7W65 - chains A and E of the 6 polymer chains in the assembly; structure by X-ray diffraction, 4.05 A resolution (low resolution: residue-level contacts below are approximate; hydrogen-bond / salt-bridge calls are withheld).

Chain A:
Molecule: Toxin-coregulated pilus biosynthesis protein B
Source organism: Vibrio cholerae
UniProt: Q9AGX1 (Q9AGX1_VIBCL); residues 29-423 here correspond to UniProt positions 36-430 (UniProt number = residue number + 7)
Sequence (397 residues; row label = number of the first residue in the row):
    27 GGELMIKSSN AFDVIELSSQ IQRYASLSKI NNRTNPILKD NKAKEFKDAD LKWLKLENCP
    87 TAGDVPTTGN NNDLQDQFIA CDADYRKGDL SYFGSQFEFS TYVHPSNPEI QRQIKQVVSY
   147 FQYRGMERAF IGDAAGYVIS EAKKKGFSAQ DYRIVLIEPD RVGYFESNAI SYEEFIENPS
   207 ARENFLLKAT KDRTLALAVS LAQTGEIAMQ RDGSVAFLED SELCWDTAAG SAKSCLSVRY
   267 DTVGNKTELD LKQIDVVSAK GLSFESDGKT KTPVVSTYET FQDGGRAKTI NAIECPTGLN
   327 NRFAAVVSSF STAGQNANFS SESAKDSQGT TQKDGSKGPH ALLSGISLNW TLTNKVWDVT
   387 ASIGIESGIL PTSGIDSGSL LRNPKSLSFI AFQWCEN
Not modelled in the structure: 27-33
Construct notes: expression tag (27-28)
Cystine bridges: Cys85-Cys107, Cys250-Cys261, Cys321-Cys421

Chain E:
Molecule: Toxin coregulated pilus biosynthesis protein F
Source organism: Vibrio cholerae
UniProt: A5F383 (TCPF_VIBC3); residues 1-318 here correspond to UniProt positions 21-338 (UniProt number = residue number + 20)
Sequence (318 residues; numbered 1 to 318; the number before each row is that of its first residue):
     1 FNDNYSSTST VYATSNEATD SRGSEHLRYP YLECIKIGMS RDYLENCVKV SFPTSQDMFY
    61 DAYPSTESDG AKTRTKEDFS ARLLAGDYDS LQKLYIDFYL AQTTFDWEIP TRDQIETLVN
   121 YANEGKLSTA LNQEYITGRF LTKENGRYDI VNVGGVPDNT PVKLPAIVSK RGLMGTTSVV
   181 NAIPNEIYPH IKVYEGTLSR LKPGGAMIAV LEYDVNELSK HGYTNLWDVQ FKVLVGVPHA
   241 ETGVIYDPVY EETVKPYQPS NNLTGKKLYN VSTNDMHNGY KWSNTMFSNS NYKTQILLTK
   301 GDGSGVKLYS KAYSENFK
Not modelled in the structure: 260-262
Cystine bridges: Cys34-Cys47
From the paper describing this entry:
  - mutagenesis - Y5A: abolished binding to Toxin-coregulated pilus biosynthesis protein B (chain A)
  - mutagenesis - L100D (Kd 1.9 uM): decreased binding to Toxin-coregulated pilus biosynthesis protein B (chain A)
  - self-association interface (contacts with another copy of this molecule): Asp97, Leu100, Phe105

Interface between chain A and chain E:
Residue-residue contacts - 30 pairs, chain A then chain E:
  Lys359(A) with Arg82(E); Asp87(E); Ser90(E)
  Ser370(A) with Tyr5(E); Ser7(E)
  Gly371(A) with Phe1(E); Tyr5(E)
  Ile372(A) with Phe1(E)
  Ser373(A) with Phe1(E)
  Asn375(A) with Phe1(E)
  Ser388(A) with Phe1(E)
  Gly390(A) with Tyr5(E)
  Ile391(A) with Ser7(E)
  Glu392(A) with Thr8(E); Ser9(E); Thr10(E)
  Ser393(A) with Ser7(E); Thr8(E); Ser9(E); Val11(E); Tyr12(E)
  Gly394(A) with Val11(E); Tyr12(E)
  Ile395(A) with Val11(E)
  Ser405(A) with Tyr5(E); Ser6(E); Ser7(E)
  Leu406(A) with Asn2(E); Tyr5(E)
  Arg408(A) with Asp3(E)
Also at the interface, not in a pair above, chain A (17 interface residues in all): Leu368

In short:
The interface between chain A and chain E involves 17 residues on one side and 14 on the other. From the
paper: Y5A of chain E abolishes binding to Toxin-coregulated pilus biosynthesis protein B (chain A); a
self-association interface involving Asp97(E), Leu100(E) and Phe105(E).
Chain A is Toxin-coregulated pilus biosynthesis protein B and chain E is Toxin coregulated pilus biosynthesis
protein F, both from Vibrio cholerae; the structure, Crystal structure of minor pilin TcpB from Vibrio
cholerae complexed with secreted protein TcpF, was determined by X-ray diffraction (same publication as 7W63
and 7W64).
